PDB entry 1MIY | X-ray diffraction, 3.52 A resolution | chains A and B

# Chain A (and B)
Molecule: tRNA CCA-adding enzyme
From: Geobacillus stearothermophilus
Notes: chain B of this document is another copy of the same molecule, construct and numbering; everything in this record applies to it too
Reference sequence: Q7SIB1 (Q7SIB1_BACST); residues 1-404 here = UniProt positions 1-404
Amino-acid sequence (404 residues; row label = number of the first residue in the row):
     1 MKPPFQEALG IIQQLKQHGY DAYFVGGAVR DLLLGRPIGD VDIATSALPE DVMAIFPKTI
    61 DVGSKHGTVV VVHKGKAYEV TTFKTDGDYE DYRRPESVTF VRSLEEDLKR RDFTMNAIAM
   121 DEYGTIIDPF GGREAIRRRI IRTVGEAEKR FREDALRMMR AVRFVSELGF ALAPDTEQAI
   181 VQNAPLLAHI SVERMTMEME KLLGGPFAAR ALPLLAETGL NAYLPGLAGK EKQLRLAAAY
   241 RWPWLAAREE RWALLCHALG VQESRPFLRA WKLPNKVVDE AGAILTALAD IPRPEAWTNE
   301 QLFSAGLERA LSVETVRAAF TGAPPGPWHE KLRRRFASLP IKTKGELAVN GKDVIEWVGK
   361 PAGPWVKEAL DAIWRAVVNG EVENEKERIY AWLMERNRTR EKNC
Not modelled in the structure: 88-96
Ion coordination: Mg2+: Ala77 (shared with Lys58(B) of chain B)
Residues lining bound ligands: CTP (cytidine-5'-triphosphate): Gly26, Gly27, Arg30, Asp42, Arg110, Arg111, Asp112, Asn116, Asp154, Arg157, Arg160, Arg163, Phe164, Glu167, Lys201
Curated features (UniProtKB/Swiss-Prot):
  - binding site (ATP): Gly27, Arg30, Arg111, Asp154, Arg157, Arg160, Arg163
  - binding site (CTP): Gly27, Arg30, Arg111, Asp154, Arg157, Arg160, Arg163
  - binding site (Mg(2+)): Asp40, Asp42
  - site: Asp112 (May assist in discriminating ATP from CTP), Glu153 (Involved in nucleotide selection)
Reported in the primary citation:
  - binding site for CTP: Gly27, Arg30, Arg111, Asp154, Arg157, Arg160, Arg163
  - specificity-determining residues: Arg157
  - conformationally variable residues (side-chain flip): Glu153, Arg157
  - catalytic residues: Glu79 (proposed by the authors, not directly observed)

# Interface between chain A and chain B
Residue-residue contacts (8; chain A residue first):
  Tyr20(A) with Lys276(B), hydrogen bond
  Asp40(A) with Lys58(B), salt bridge
  Asp51(A) with Lys276(B), salt bridge
  Lys58(A) with Asp40(B), salt bridge
  Ala77(A) with Lys58(B); Ile60(B), hydrophobic
  Lys276(A) with Tyr20(B), hydrogen bond; Asp51(B), salt bridge
Also at the interface, not in a pair above, chain A (11 interface residues in all): Ile60, Asp61, Val62, Val70, Gly75
Also at the interface, not in a pair above, chain B (11 interface residues in all): Asp61, Val62, Val70, Gly75, Ala77

# Overview
Chain A and chain B each contribute 11 residues to their interface, with 2 hydrogen bonds and 4 salt bridges.
Among the polar pairs are Asp40(A)-Lys58(B), Asp51(A)-Lys276(B) and Tyr20(A)-Lys276(B). Bound to chain A: CTP.
The paper reports the catalytic residue Glu79(A); a binding site for CTP at Gly27(A), Arg30(A) and Arg111(A)
among others.
Chain A and chain B are both tRNA CCA-adding enzyme (Geobacillus stearothermophilus); the structure, Crystal
structure of Bacillus stearothermophilus CCA-adding enzyme in complex with CTP, was determined by X-ray
diffraction (same publication as 1MIV and 1MIW).
